Entry 7DQO (X-ray diffraction, 1.70 A resolution); this record covers chains C and F of the 4 polymer chains in the assembly.

Chain C (and F):
Molecule: Ferritin
Source organism: Penaeus japonicus
Notes: EC 1.16.3.1; chain F of this document is another copy of the same molecule, construct and numbering; everything in this record applies to it too
UniProtKB: T2B7E1 (T2B7E1_PENJP); numbering as in UniProt (aligned over 2-170)
Chain sequence (169 residues; numbered 2 to 170; the number before each row is that of its first residue):
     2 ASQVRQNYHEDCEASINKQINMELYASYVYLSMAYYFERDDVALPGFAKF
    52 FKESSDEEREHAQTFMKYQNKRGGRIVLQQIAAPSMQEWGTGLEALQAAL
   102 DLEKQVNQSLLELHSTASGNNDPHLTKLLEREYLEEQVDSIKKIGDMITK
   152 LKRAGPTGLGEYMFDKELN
Construct notes: engineered mutation Arg132 (Asp in T2B7E1)
Bound ions: Fe ion near His62 (its only coordinating residue here)

Interface between chain C and chain F:
Pairs across the interface (28; chain C residue first):
  Glu39(C) - Lys143(F)  hydrogen bond (backbone-side chain)
  Asp41(C) - Lys143(F)
  Asp41(C) - Gly146(F)
  Asp41(C) - Asp147(F)
  Asp41(C) - Thr150(F)  hydrogen bond (backbone-side chain)
  Asp42(C) - Thr150(F)
  Val43(C) - Thr150(F)
  Val43(C) - Arg154(F)  hydrogen bond (backbone-side chain)
  Ala44(C) - Asp147(F)
  Ala44(C) - Thr150(F)
  Ala44(C) - Lys151(F)
  Ala44(C) - Arg154(F)  hydrogen bond (backbone-side chain)
  Leu45(C) - Arg154(F)
  Pro46(C) - Lys151(F)
  Gly159(C) - Arg154(F)
  Leu160(C) - Arg154(F)  hydrogen bond (backbone-backbone)
  Leu160(C) - Ala155(F)
  Leu160(C) - Leu160(F)  hydrophobic
  Leu160(C) - Gly161(F)
  Glu162(C) - Arg154(F)  salt bridge
  Tyr163(C) - Lys151(F)
  Tyr163(C) - Arg154(F)
  Tyr163(C) - Ala155(F)  hydrophobic
  Tyr163(C) - Met164(F)
  Tyr163(C) - Phe165(F)
  Tyr163(C) - Glu168(F)  hydrogen bond
  Met164(C) - Met164(F)  hydrophobic
  Lys167(C) - Glu168(F)  salt bridge
Other interface residues (no listed pair), chain C (14 interface residues in all): Arg40

Summary:
Chain C and chain F form an interface of 14 and 12 residues respectively; the contacts include 6 hydrogen
bonds and 2 salt bridges. Polar pairs include Glu162(C)-Arg154(F), Lys167(C)-Glu168(F) and Glu39(C)-Lys143(F).
Chain C and chain F are both Ferritin (Penaeus japonicus); the structure, Marsupenaeus japonicus ferritin
mutant-D132R, was determined by X-ray diffraction, deposited together with 7DQP.
